4A0O - chains B and F of the 16 polymer chains in the assembly; structure by electron microscopy, 10.50 A resolution (very low resolution: no residue pairs are listed; an interface is given only as per-side residue counts).

[Chain B (and F)]
Protein: T-complex protein 1 subunit beta
Organism: Bos taurus
Notes: chain F of this document is another copy of the same molecule, construct and numbering; everything in this record applies to it too
UniProtKB: Q3ZBH0 (TCPB_BOVIN); residues 1-513 here correspond to UniProt positions 14-526 (UniProt number = residue number + 13)
Amino-acid sequence (513 residues; row label = number of the first residue in the row):
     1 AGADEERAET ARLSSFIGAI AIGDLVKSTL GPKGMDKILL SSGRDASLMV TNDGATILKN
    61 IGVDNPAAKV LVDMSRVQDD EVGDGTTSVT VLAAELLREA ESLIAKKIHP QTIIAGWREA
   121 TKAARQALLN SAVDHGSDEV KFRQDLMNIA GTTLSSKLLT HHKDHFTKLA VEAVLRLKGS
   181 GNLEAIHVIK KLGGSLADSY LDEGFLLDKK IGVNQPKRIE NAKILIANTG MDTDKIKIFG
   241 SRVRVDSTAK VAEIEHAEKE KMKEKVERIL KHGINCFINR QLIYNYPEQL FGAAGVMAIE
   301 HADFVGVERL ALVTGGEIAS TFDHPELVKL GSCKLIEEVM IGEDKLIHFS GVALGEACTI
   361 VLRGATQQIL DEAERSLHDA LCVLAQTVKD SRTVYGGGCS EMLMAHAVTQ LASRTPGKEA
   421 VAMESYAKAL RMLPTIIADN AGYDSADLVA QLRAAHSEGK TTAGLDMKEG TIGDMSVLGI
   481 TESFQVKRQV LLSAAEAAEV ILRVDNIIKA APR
Unresolved in the structure: 231-253 (chain F: 233-257)
UniProt features mapped onto this chain:
  - binding site (ADP): Gly31, Gly85, Thr86, Thr87, Ser88, Ser155, Ser156, Gly397, Glu482, Lys487
  - binding site (ATP): Gly31, Gly85, Thr86, Thr87, Glu482, Lys487
  - binding site (Mg(2+)): Asp84
  - modified residue: Ser47 (Phosphoserine), Lys141 (N6-acetyllysine), Lys168 (N6-acetyllysine), Ser247 (Phosphoserine), Thr248 (Phosphothreonine)
  - cross-link: Lys235 (Glycyl lysine isopeptide (Lys-Gly) (interchain with G-Cter in SUMO2))

[Chain B / chain F interface]
At this resolution (10 A) residue pairs are not listed: 39 residues of chain B and 39 of chain F lie at the interface.

[Overview]
The chain B/chain F interface involves 39 residues from each chain. Curated annotation (UniProt) lists 10
ADP-binding residues, 6 ATP-binding residues and Mg2+-binding residue Asp84(B) on chain B.
Chain B and chain F are both T-complex protein 1 subunit beta (Bos taurus); the structure, Symmetry-free
cryo-EM map of TRiC in the nucleotide-free (apo) state, was determined by electron microscopy, deposited
together with 4A0V, 4A0W and 4A13.
